PDB entry 4O1I | X-ray diffraction, 2.80 A resolution | chains A and B

# Chain A (and B)
Molecule: Transcriptional regulatory protein
From: Mycobacterium tuberculosis
Notes: chain B of this document is another copy of the same molecule, construct and numbering; everything in this record applies to it too
UniProt: O53830 (O53830_MYCTU); residue numbers follow UniProt; this construct covers 1-118
Amino-acid sequence (138 residues; row label = number of the first residue in the row; numbers below 1 keep their minus sign (Met-19 is residue -19)):
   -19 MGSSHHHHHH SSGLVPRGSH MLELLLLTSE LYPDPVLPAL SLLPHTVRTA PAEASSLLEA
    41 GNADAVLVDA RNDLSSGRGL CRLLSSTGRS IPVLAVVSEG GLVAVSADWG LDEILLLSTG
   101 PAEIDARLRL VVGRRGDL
Not modelled in the structure: -19 to 0, 114-118
Construct notes: expression tag (-19 to 0)
From the paper describing this entry:
  - contacts within the chain: Asp49-Arg51, Thr8-Asp49

# How chain A and chain B interact
Residue-residue contacts - 31 pairs, chain A then chain B:
  Glu79(A) - Ala102(B)
  Leu82(A) - Ala102(B)
  Leu82(A) - Glu103(B)
  Leu82(A) - Ala106(B)  hydrophobic
  Leu82(A) - Arg109(B)  hydrogen bond (backbone-side chain)
  Val83(A) - Arg109(B)
  Val85(A) - Arg109(B)  hydrogen bond (backbone-side chain)
  Val85(A) - Leu110(B)  hydrophobic
  Ser86(A) - Leu110(B)
  Ala87(A) - Leu110(B)
  Glu93(A) - Glu93(B)
  Glu93(A) - Arg107(B)  salt bridge
  Ile94(A) - Arg107(B)  hydrogen bond (backbone-side chain)
  Ile94(A) - Leu110(B)  hydrophobic
  Leu96(A) - Glu103(B)
  Ala102(A) - Glu79(B)
  Ala102(A) - Leu82(B)
  Glu103(A) - Leu82(B)
  Glu103(A) - Leu96(B)
  Glu103(A) - Glu103(B)
  Glu103(A) - Arg107(B)  salt bridge
  Ala106(A) - Leu82(B)  hydrophobic
  Arg107(A) - Glu93(B)  salt bridge
  Arg107(A) - Ile94(B)  hydrogen bond (side chain-backbone)
  Arg107(A) - Arg107(B)
  Arg109(A) - Leu82(B)  hydrogen bond (side chain-backbone)
  Arg109(A) - Val83(B)
  Arg109(A) - Val85(B)  hydrogen bond (side chain-backbone)
  Leu110(A) - Ser86(B)
  Leu110(A) - Ala87(B)
  Gly113(A) - Ala87(B)
Interface residues without a listed pair, chain B (16 interface residues in all): Gly113

# Summary
The chain A/chain B interface involves 16 residues from each chain; the contacts include 6 hydrogen bonds and
3 salt bridges. Polar pairs include Glu93(A)-Arg107(B), Glu103(A)-Arg107(B) and Leu82(A)-Arg109(B). The paper
reports contacts within the chain involving Asp49(A), Arg51(A) and Thr8(A).
Both chains are Transcriptional regulatory protein (Mycobacterium tuberculosis). Entry 4O1I (Crystal Structure
of the regulatory domain of MtbGlnR) was determined by X-ray diffraction.
